PDB entry 8G9Z | X-ray diffraction, 2.07 A resolution | chains A and E of the 3 polymer chains in the assembly

[Chain A]
Name: O-phosphoseryl-tRNA(Sec) selenium transferase
Source organism: Homo sapiens
Notes: EC 2.9.1.2
Reference sequence: Q9HD40 (SPCS_HUMAN); residue numbers follow UniProt; this construct covers 1-501
Chain sequence (521 residues; each row starts with the number of its first residue; numbers below 1 keep their minus sign (Mse-19 is residue -19)):
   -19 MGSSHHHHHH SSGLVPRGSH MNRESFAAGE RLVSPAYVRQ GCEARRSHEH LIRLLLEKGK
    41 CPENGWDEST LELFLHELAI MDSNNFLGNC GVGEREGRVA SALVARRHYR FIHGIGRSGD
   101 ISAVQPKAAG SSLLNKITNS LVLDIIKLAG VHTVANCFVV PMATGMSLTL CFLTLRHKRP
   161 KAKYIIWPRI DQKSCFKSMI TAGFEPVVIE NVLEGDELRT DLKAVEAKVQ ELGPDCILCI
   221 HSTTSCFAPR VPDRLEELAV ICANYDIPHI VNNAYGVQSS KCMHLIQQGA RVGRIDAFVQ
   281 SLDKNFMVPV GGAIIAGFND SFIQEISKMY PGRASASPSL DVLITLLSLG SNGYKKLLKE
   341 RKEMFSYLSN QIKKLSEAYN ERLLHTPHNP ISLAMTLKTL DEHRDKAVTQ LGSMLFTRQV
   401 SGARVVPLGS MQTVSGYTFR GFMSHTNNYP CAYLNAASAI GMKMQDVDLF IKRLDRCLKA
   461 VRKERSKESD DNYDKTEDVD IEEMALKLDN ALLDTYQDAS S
Disordered / not traced: -19 to 10, 98-102, 468-477, 492-501
Construct notes: expression tag (-19 to 0); engineered mutation Ala491 (Val in Q9HD40)
Modified residues: Mse-19, Mse1 (selenomethionine); Mse61, Mse142, Mse146, Mse179, Mse263, Mse287, Mse309, Mse344, Mse375, Mse394, Mse411, Mse423, Mse442, Mse444, Mse484 (selenomethionine; parent Met)
Covalent attachments: 4'-deoxypyridoxine phosphate (PLR) linked to Lys284
Small-molecule neighbours: 4'-deoxypyridoxine phosphate (PLR; (5-hydroxy-4,6-dimethylpyridin-3-yl)methyl dihydrogen phosphate): Glu74, Arg75, Ala143, Thr144, Gly145, Ile170, Gln172, Ser174, Cys175, Ser225, Asn252, Ala254, Tyr255, Pro311, Gly312, Arg313
From the paper describing this entry:
  - binding site for the 90-nt RNA strand (chain E): Arg398
  - conformationally variable residues (loop rearrangement, order/disorder transition): Arg11 to Gln20, Ala103 to Lys107
  - binding site for 4'-deoxypyridoxine phosphate: Lys284
  - mutagenesis - S27A, H30A, E37L, S393A: unchanged binding to the 90-nt RNA strand (chain E)
  - mutagenesis - F396V, R398A, R398E: abolished catalytic activity
  - mutagenesis - S393A, T397V: decreased catalytic activity
  - mutagenesis - Q399A: unchanged catalytic activity
  - mutagenesis - R26A, K38M, R398A, Q399A: decreased binding to the 90-nt RNA strand (chain E)
  - mutagenesis - R33A, F396V, T397V: increased binding to the 90-nt RNA strand (chain E)
  - mutagenesis - R398E: abolished binding to the 90-nt RNA strand (chain E)

[Chain E]
Molecule: 90-nt RNA strand
Sequence (90 nucleotides; each row starts with the number of its first residue; note: 3 numbers in that range are skipped by the numbering (no residue carries them; nothing is unmodelled there); a row labelled like 5A-5B holds insertion residues (5A, then the next letters in order)):
     1 GCCCG
 5A-5B GA
     6 UGAUCCUCAG U
    18 GGU
   20A C
    21 UGGGGUGCAG GCUUCAAACC UGUAGCU
47A-47L GUCUAGCGACAG
    48 A
    50 GUGGUUCAAU UCCAC
    66 CU
67A-67B UU
    68 CGGGCGCCA
Disordered / not traced: 34-35, 76

[Interface between chain A and chain E]
Residue-residue contacts - 38 pairs, chain A then chain E:
  Ala16(A) - U33(E)  phosphate contact
  Arg19(A) - C32(E)  phosphate contact
  Arg19(A) - U33(E)  phosphate contact
  Glu23(A) - G31(E)  hydrogen bond to the sugar
  Glu23(A) - C32(E)  sugar contact
  Arg26(A) - C2(E)  hydrogen bond to the sugar
  Arg26(A) - C3(E)  salt bridge to the phosphate
  Arg26(A) - G30(E)  base contact
  Arg26(A) - G31(E)  sugar contact
  Arg26(A) - C40(E)  base contact
  Arg26(A) - U41(E)  sugar contact
  His30(A) - U41(E)  salt bridge to the phosphate
  His30(A) - G42(E)  salt bridge to the phosphate
  His30(A) - C66(E)  phosphate contact
  Leu34(A) - G42(E)  phosphate contact
  Glu37(A) - C64(E)  hydrogen bond to the sugar
  Lys38(A) - U21(E)  salt bridge to the phosphate
  Lys38(A) - G50(E)  base contact
  Lys38(A) - U51(E)  base contact
  Lys38(A) - C64(E)  hydrogen bond to the base
  Lys38(A) - C66(E)  hydrogen bond to the sugar
  Lys40(A) - U51(E)  phosphate contact
  Lys40(A) - G52(E)  salt bridge to the phosphate
  His132(A) - G19(E)  hydrogen bond to the base
  Thr133(A) - C56(E)  base contact
  Ser260(A) - U47B(E)  hydrogen bond to the phosphate
  Ser260(A) - C47C(E)  hydrogen bond to the phosphate
  Lys261(A) - C47C(E)  phosphate contact
  Lys261(A) - U47D(E)  phosphate contact
  His264(A) - U47B(E)  hydrogen bond to the sugar
  His264(A) - C47C(E)  hydrogen bond to the sugar
  Gln267(A) - G19(E)  base contact
  Gln267(A) - C56(E)  base contact
  Gln268(A) - C47J(E)  hydrogen bond to the sugar
  Arg271(A) - C47J(E)  phosphate contact
  Arg271(A) - A47K(E)  phosphate contact
  Arg271(A) - U55(E)  hydrogen bond to the phosphate
  Arg271(A) - C56(E)  salt bridge to the phosphate
Interface residues without a listed pair, chain A (18 interface residues in all): Glu43
Interface features reported in the paper:
  - hot spots on chain A (mutagenesis) - R33A, F396V: increased binding to the 90-nt RNA strand (chain E)
  - hot spots on chain A (mutagenesis) - Q399A: decreased binding to the 90-nt RNA strand (chain E)

[Summary]
The interface between chain A and chain E involves 18 residues on one side and 23 on the other, with 12
hydrogen bonds and 6 salt bridges. Polar contacts include Lys38(A)-C64(E), His132(A)-G19(E) and
Glu23(A)-G31(E). The paper reports a binding site for the 90-nt RNA strand (chain E) at Arg398(A); R26A, K38M
and R398A of chain A, among others, reduce binding to the 90-nt RNA strand (chain E); 12 substitutions were
tested in all.
Here chain A is O-phosphoseryl-tRNA(Sec) selenium transferase (Homo sapiens) and chain E is a 90-nt RNA
strand. Entry 8G9Z (High-resolution crystal structure of the human selenomethionine-derived SepSecS-tRNASec
complex) was determined by X-ray diffraction (same publication as 7MDL and 7L1T).
